5O8K - chains A and B; structure by X-ray diffraction, 1.80 A resolution.

[Chain A]
Molecule: Mitotic spindle assembly checkpoint protein MAD2B
Source organism: Mus musculus
UniProtKB: Q9D752 (MD2L2_MOUSE); residues 1-211 here = UniProt positions 1-211
Amino-acid sequence (211 residues; row label = number of the first residue in the row):
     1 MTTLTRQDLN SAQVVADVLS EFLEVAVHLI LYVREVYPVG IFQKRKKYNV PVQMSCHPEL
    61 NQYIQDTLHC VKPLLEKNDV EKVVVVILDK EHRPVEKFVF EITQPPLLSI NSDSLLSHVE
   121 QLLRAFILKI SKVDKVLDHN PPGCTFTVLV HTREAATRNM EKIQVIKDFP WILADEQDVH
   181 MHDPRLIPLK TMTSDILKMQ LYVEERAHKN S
Disordered / not traced: 1-7, 211
Sequence notes: engineered mutation Ser11 (Phe in Q9D752), Ala12 (Gly in Q9D752), Lys132 (Val in Q9D752), Val133 (Cys in Q9D752), Lys135 (Ala in Q9D752)

[Chain B]
Molecule: DNA polymerase zeta catalytic subunit
Source organism: Homo sapiens
Notes: EC 2.7.7.7
UniProtKB: O60673 (REV3L_HUMAN); residue numbers follow UniProt; this construct covers 1873-1898
Amino-acid sequence (28 residues; each row starts with the number of its first residue):
  1871 MGRTANILKP LMSPPSREEI MATLLDHD
Disordered / not traced: 1871-1874, 1896-1898
Sequence notes: initiating methionine (1871); expression tag (1872)

[How chain A and chain B interact]
Contacting residue pairs (55):
  Val36(A) with Arg1887(B)
  Tyr37(A) with Pro1885(B), hydrogen bond (side chain-backbone); Ser1886(B); Arg1887(B); Ile1890(B), hydrophobic
  Pro38(A) with Met1891(B), hydrophobic
  Gly40(A) with Leu1894(B)
  Ile41(A) with Ile1890(B), hydrophobic; Leu1894(B), hydrophobic
  His57(A) with Ile1890(B); Thr1893(B)
  Leu60(A) with Pro1885(B), hydrophobic
  Tyr63(A) with Pro1880(B); Met1882(B), hydrogen bond (side chain-backbone); Ser1883(B); Pro1884(B)
  Phe146(A) with Pro1884(B)
  Thr147(A) with Lys1879(B); Pro1880(B)
  Val148(A) with Leu1878(B); Lys1879(B); Pro1880(B)
  Leu149(A) with Ile1877(B), hydrophobic; Leu1878(B); Lys1879(B)
  Val150(A) with Asn1876(B); Ile1877(B); Leu1878(B), hydrogen bond (backbone-backbone)
  His151(A) with Asn1876(B); Ile1877(B)
  Thr152(A) with Asn1876(B), hydrogen bond (backbone-backbone); Leu1878(B)
  Glu154(A) with Asn1876(B)
  Ala155(A) with Ala1875(B)
  Ala156(A) with Ala1875(B), hydrogen bond (backbone-backbone); Asn1876(B); Ile1877(B); Leu1878(B), hydrophobic
  Thr157(A) with Ala1875(B)
  Asn159(A) with Leu1878(B)
  Ile163(A) with Leu1878(B), hydrophobic
  Phe169(A) with Pro1880(B), hydrophobic
  Pro170(A) with Pro1880(B); Leu1881(B), hydrogen bond (backbone-backbone)
  Trp171(A) with Leu1878(B); Lys1879(B); Pro1880(B)
  Ile172(A) with Leu1878(B); Lys1879(B), hydrogen bond (backbone-backbone); Leu1881(B), hydrophobic
  Leu173(A) with Ala1875(B); Ile1877(B)
  Ala174(A) with Ile1877(B), hydrogen bond (backbone-backbone)
  Asp178(A) with Lys1879(B), salt bridge
  Val179(A) with Ile1877(B), hydrophobic
Interface residues without a listed pair, chain A (33 interface residues in all): Glu59, Thr67, Gly143, Met160
Interface residues without a listed pair, chain B (18 interface residues in all): Glu1889

[In short]
Chain A and chain B form an interface of 33 and 18 residues respectively; the contacts include 8 hydrogen
bonds and 1 salt bridge. Among the polar pairs are Asp178(A)-Lys1879(B), Tyr37(A)-Pro1885(B) and
Tyr63(A)-Met1882(B).
Chain A is Mitotic spindle assembly checkpoint protein MAD2B (Mus musculus) and chain B is DNA polymerase zeta
catalytic subunit (Homo sapiens); the structure, Crystal structure of mammalian Rev7 in complex with Rev3
1875-1895, was determined by X-ray diffraction.
